6PJR - chains A and B; structure by X-ray diffraction, 2.40 A resolution.

Chain A:
Protein: Rhomboid protease GlpG
From: Escherichia coli
Notes: EC 3.4.21.105
Reference sequence: A0A0J2E248 (A0A0J2E248_ECOLX); numbering as in UniProt (aligned over 87-276)
Amino-acid sequence (211 residues; numbered 66 to 276; the number before each row is that of its first residue):
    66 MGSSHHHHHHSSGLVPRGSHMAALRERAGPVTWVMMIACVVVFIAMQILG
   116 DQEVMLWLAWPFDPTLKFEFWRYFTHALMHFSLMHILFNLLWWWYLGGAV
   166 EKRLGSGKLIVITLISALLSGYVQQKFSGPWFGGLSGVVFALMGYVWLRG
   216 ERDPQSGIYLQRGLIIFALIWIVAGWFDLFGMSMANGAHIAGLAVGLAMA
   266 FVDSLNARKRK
Disordered / not traced: 66-92, 243-246, 273-276
Construct notes: initiating methionine (66); expression tag (67-86); engineered mutation Phe205 (Tyr in A0A0J2E248)
From the paper describing this entry:
  - conformationally variable residues (order/disorder transition, side-chain flip): His150, Asn154, Trp236, Asp243 to Gly246

Chain B:
Protein: Peptide aldehyde inhibitor
Amino-acid sequence (13 residues; each row starts with the number of its first residue):
   495 RKVRMAAIVFSFP
Disordered / not traced: 495, 501-507

Chain A / chain B interface:
Residue-residue contacts (24; chain A residue first):
  Met120(A) - Val497(B)  hydrophobic
  Phe146(A) - Val497(B)  hydrophobic
  His150(A) - Met499(B)
  Asn154(A) - Ala500(B)
  Gln189(A) - Arg498(B)
  Ser193(A) - Arg498(B)  hydrogen bond
  Trp196(A) - Val497(B)
  Trp196(A) - Arg498(B)  hydrogen bond (backbone-backbone)
  Phe197(A) - Arg498(B)
  Gly198(A) - Arg498(B)  hydrogen bond (backbone-backbone)
  Gly198(A) - Met499(B)
  Gly198(A) - Ala500(B)  hydrogen bond (backbone-backbone)
  Gly199(A) - Ala500(B)
  Leu200(A) - Ala500(B)
  Ser201(A) - Ala500(B)  hydrogen bond (side chain-backbone)
  Ser248(A) - Val497(B)
  Ser248(A) - Arg498(B)
  Ser248(A) - Met499(B)  hydrogen bond (backbone-backbone)
  Met249(A) - Arg498(B)  hydrogen bond (backbone-side chain)
  Met249(A) - Met499(B)
  Ala250(A) - Arg498(B)
  Ala250(A) - Met499(B)  hydrogen bond (backbone-backbone)
  Ala250(A) - Ala500(B)
  His254(A) - Ala500(B)
Other interface residues (no listed pair), chain A (20 interface residues in all): Gly202, Met247, Asn251, Ala253
Other interface residues (no listed pair), chain B (5 interface residues in all): Lys496

Overview:
20 residues of chain A face 5 of chain B across their interface; the contacts include 8 hydrogen bonds. Polar
contacts include Ser193(A)-Arg498(B), Ser201(A)-Ala500(B) and Met249(A)-Arg498(B). The paper reports
conformational variability at His150(A), Asn154(A) and Trp236(A) among others.
Here chain A is Rhomboid protease GlpG (Escherichia coli) and chain B is Peptide aldehyde inhibitor. Entry
6PJR (Time-resolved structural snapshot of proteolysis by GlpG inside the membrane) was determined by X-ray
diffraction (same publication as 6PJ5, 6PJ7, 6PJ8, 6PJ9, 6PJP and 6PJU).
